4WXG - chains A and C; structure by X-ray diffraction, 2.00 A resolution.

== Chain A (and C) ==
Name: Serine hydroxymethyltransferase
Organism: Streptococcus thermophilus
Notes: EC 2.1.2.1; chain C of this document is another copy of the same molecule, construct and numbering; everything in this record applies to it too
Reference sequence: Q5M0B4 (GLYA_STRT1); residue numbers follow UniProt; this construct covers 1-416
Chain sequence (428 residues; numbered -11 to 416; the number before each row is that of its first residue; numbers below 1 keep their minus sign (Met-11 is residue -11)):
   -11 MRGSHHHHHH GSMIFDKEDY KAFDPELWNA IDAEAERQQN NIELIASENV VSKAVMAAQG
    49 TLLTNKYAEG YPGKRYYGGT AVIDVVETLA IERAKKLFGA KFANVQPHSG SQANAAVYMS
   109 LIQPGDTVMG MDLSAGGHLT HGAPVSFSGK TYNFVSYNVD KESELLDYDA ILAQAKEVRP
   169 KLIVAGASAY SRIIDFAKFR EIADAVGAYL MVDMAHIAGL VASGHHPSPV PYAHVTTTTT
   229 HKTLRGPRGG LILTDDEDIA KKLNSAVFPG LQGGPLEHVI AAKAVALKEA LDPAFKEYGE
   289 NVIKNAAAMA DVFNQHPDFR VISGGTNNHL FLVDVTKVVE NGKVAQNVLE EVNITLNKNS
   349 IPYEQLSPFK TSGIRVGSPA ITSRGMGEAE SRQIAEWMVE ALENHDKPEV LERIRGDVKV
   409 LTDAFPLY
Not modelled in the structure: -11 to 6
Construct notes: initiating methionine (-11); expression tag (-10 to 0)
Ion coordination: Na+: Phe301, Asn302, His304, Phe307
Ligand contacts:
  - 2BO (N-({3-hydroxy-2-methyl-5-[(phosphonooxy)methyl]pyridin-4-yl}methyl)-L-threonine), molecule 1: Ser35, Ser97, Gly98, Ser99, Asn102, His126, His129, Ala175, Ser176, Asp201, Ala203, His204, Thr227, His229, Lys230, Arg363
  - 2BO, molecule 2: Tyr55, Glu57, Tyr65, Gly261, Gly262
UniProt features mapped onto this chain:
  - binding site ((6S)-5,6,7,8-tetrahydrofolate): Leu121, Gly125 to Leu127, Ser355 to Phe357
  - site: His229 (Plays an important role in substrate specificity)
  - modified residue: Lys230 (N6-(pyridoxal phosphate)lysine)

== Interface between chain A and chain C ==
Contacting residue pairs (151; chain A residue first):
  Tyr8(A) - Ala42(C)  hydrophobic
  Tyr8(A) - Ala45(C)
  Phe11(A) - Lys276(C)
  Phe11(A) - Asp280(C)
  Asp12(A) - Arg81(C)  salt bridge
  Asp12(A) - Lys276(C)
  Glu14(A) - Leu77(C)
  Glu14(A) - Arg81(C)  salt bridge
  Leu15(A) - Leu77(C)  hydrophobic
  Leu15(A) - Val273(C)  hydrophobic
  Trp16(A) - Ala42(C)
  Trp16(A) - Ala45(C)  hydrophobic
  Trp16(A) - Ala46(C)
  Ala18(A) - Val70(C)
  Ala18(A) - Val74(C)  hydrophobic
  Ile19(A) - Thr49(C)
  Ile19(A) - Leu51(C)  hydrophobic
  Ile19(A) - Ala269(C)  hydrophobic
  Glu22(A) - Leu51(C)
  Glu22(A) - Lys54(C)
  Glu22(A) - Val70(C)
  Ala23(A) - Leu50(C)  hydrophobic
  Arg25(A) - Lys54(C)
  Arg25(A) - Gly67(C)  hydrogen bond (side chain-backbone)
  Gln26(A) - Leu50(C)  hydrogen bond (side chain-backbone)
  Gln26(A) - Asn53(C)  hydrogen bond
  Glu31(A) - Lys54(C)  salt bridge
  Ile33(A) - Lys54(C)
  Ile33(A) - Tyr65(C)  hydrophobic
  Ser35(A) - Tyr55(C)
  Ser35(A) - Tyr65(C)
  Glu36(A) - Asn53(C)
  Glu36(A) - Lys54(C)  salt bridge
  Glu36(A) - Tyr55(C)  hydrogen bond (side chain-backbone)
  Asn37(A) - Asn53(C)
  Val38(A) - Asn53(C)
  Val39(A) - Thr52(C)
  Val39(A) - Asn53(C)  hydrogen bond (backbone-side chain)
  Ala42(A) - Tyr8(C)  hydrophobic
  Ala42(A) - Trp16(C)
  Met44(A) - Gly48(C)
  Met44(A) - Thr49(C)
  Met44(A) - Leu50(C)
  Ala45(A) - Tyr8(C)
  Ala45(A) - Trp16(C)
  Ala46(A) - Trp16(C)
  Gln47(A) - Gln47(C)
  Gln47(A) - Thr52(C)  hydrogen bond
  Gln47(A) - His266(C)
  Gly48(A) - Met44(C)
  Gly48(A) - Gly48(C)
  Thr49(A) - Ile19(C)
  Thr49(A) - Met44(C)
  Leu50(A) - Ala23(C)  hydrophobic
  Leu50(A) - Gln26(C)  hydrogen bond (backbone-side chain)
  Leu50(A) - Met44(C)  hydrogen bond (backbone-side chain)
  Leu50(A) - Leu415(C)  hydrophobic
  Leu50(A) - Tyr416(C)  hydrophobic
  Leu51(A) - Glu22(C)
  Thr52(A) - Val39(C)
  Thr52(A) - Gln47(C)  hydrogen bond
  Thr52(A) - Arg236(C)  hydrogen bond (backbone-side chain)
  Asn53(A) - Gln26(C)  hydrogen bond
  Asn53(A) - Glu36(C)
  Asn53(A) - Asn37(C)
  Asn53(A) - Val38(C)
  Asn53(A) - Val39(C)  hydrogen bond (side chain-backbone)
  Asn53(A) - Arg236(C)
  Asn53(A) - Tyr416(C)  hydrogen bond
  Lys54(A) - Arg25(C)
  Lys54(A) - Ile33(C)
  Lys54(A) - Glu36(C)  salt bridge
  Lys54(A) - Arg236(C)  hydrogen bond (backbone-side chain)
  Tyr55(A) - Ser35(C)
  Tyr55(A) - Glu36(C)  hydrogen bond (backbone-side chain)
  Tyr55(A) - His229(C)  hydrogen bond
  Tyr55(A) - Lys230(C)  hydrogen bond
  Tyr55(A) - Arg236(C)
  Tyr64(A) - Asn345(C)
  Tyr65(A) - Ile33(C)  hydrophobic
  Tyr65(A) - Gln334(C)
  Tyr65(A) - Asn345(C)
  Gly66(A) - Ile33(C)
  Gly66(A) - Gln334(C)
  Gly66(A) - Glu338(C)
  Gly66(A) - Leu344(C)
  Gly67(A) - Arg25(C)  hydrogen bond (backbone-side chain)
  Gly67(A) - Glu338(C)  hydrogen bond (backbone-side chain)
  Gly67(A) - Thr343(C)
  Val70(A) - Ala18(C)
  Val70(A) - Glu22(C)
  Ile71(A) - Glu22(C)
  Val74(A) - Ala18(C)  hydrophobic
  Leu77(A) - Glu14(C)
  Leu77(A) - Leu15(C)  hydrophobic
  Arg81(A) - Asp12(C)  salt bridge
  Arg81(A) - Glu14(C)  salt bridge
  His96(A) - Ser97(C)
  His96(A) - Gln100(C)  hydrogen bond
  Ser97(A) - His96(C)
  Ser99(A) - Leu259(C)
  Ser99(A) - Gln260(C)
  Ser99(A) - Gly261(C)  hydrogen bond (side chain-backbone)
  Gln100(A) - His96(C)  hydrogen bond
  Gln100(A) - Leu259(C)  hydrogen bond (side chain-backbone)
  Leu127(A) - Phe256(C)  hydrophobic
  Leu127(A) - Pro257(C)  hydrophobic
  Val133(A) - Pro257(C)  hydrophobic
  Val133(A) - Gly258(C)
  Ser134(A) - Pro257(C)
  Ser134(A) - Gly258(C)
  Phe135(A) - Gly258(C)  hydrogen bond (backbone-backbone)
  His229(A) - Tyr55(C)  hydrogen bond
  Lys230(A) - Tyr55(C)  hydrogen bond
  Arg236(A) - Thr52(C)  hydrogen bond (side chain-backbone)
  Arg236(A) - Asn53(C)
  Arg236(A) - Lys54(C)  hydrogen bond (side chain-backbone)
  Arg236(A) - Tyr55(C)
  Arg236(A) - Pro263(C)
  Arg236(A) - Leu264(C)
  Phe256(A) - Leu127(C)  hydrophobic
  Pro257(A) - Leu127(C)  hydrophobic
  Pro257(A) - Val133(C)  hydrophobic
  Pro257(A) - Ser134(C)
  Gly258(A) - Val133(C)
  Gly258(A) - Ser134(C)
  Gly258(A) - Phe135(C)  hydrogen bond (backbone-backbone)
  Leu259(A) - Ser99(C)
  Leu259(A) - Gln100(C)  hydrogen bond (backbone-side chain)
  Gln260(A) - Ser99(C)
  Gln260(A) - Gln100(C)
  Gly261(A) - Ser99(C)  hydrogen bond (backbone-side chain)
  Pro263(A) - Arg236(C)
  Leu264(A) - Arg236(C)
  Leu264(A) - Leu264(C)  hydrophobic
  His266(A) - Gln47(C)
  Val273(A) - Leu15(C)  hydrophobic
  Lys276(A) - Phe11(C)
  Lys276(A) - Asp12(C)
  Glu277(A) - Phe11(C)
  Asp280(A) - Phe11(C)
  Gln334(A) - Tyr65(C)
  Gln334(A) - Gly66(C)
  Glu338(A) - Gly66(C)
  Glu338(A) - Gly67(C)  hydrogen bond (side chain-backbone)
  Leu344(A) - Gly66(C)
  Asn345(A) - Tyr64(C)
  Asn345(A) - Tyr65(C)
  Leu415(A) - Leu50(C)  hydrophobic
  Tyr416(A) - Leu50(C)  hydrophobic
  Tyr416(A) - Asn53(C)  hydrogen bond
Interface residues without a listed pair, chain A (81 interface residues in all): Ala21, Lys41, Glu57, Val73, His126, Pro235, Ala269, Ala272, Thr343, Arg363
Interface residues without a listed pair, chain C (81 interface residues in all): Ala21, Glu31, Lys41, Glu57, Ile71, Val73, His126, Pro235, Ala272, Glu277, Arg363

== Overview ==
The chain A/chain C interface involves 81 residues from each chain; the contacts include 33 hydrogen bonds and
7 salt bridges. Polar pairs include Asp12(A)-Arg81(C), Glu14(A)-Arg81(C) and Glu31(A)-Lys54(C). Ligands of
chain A: compound 2BO. From UniProt: 7 (6S)-5,6,7,8-tetrahydrofolate-binding residues on chain A.
Both chains are Serine hydroxymethyltransferase (Streptococcus thermophilus). Entry 4WXG (Crystal structure of
L-Serine Hydroxymethyltransferase in complex with a mixture of L-Threonine and Glycine) was determined by
X-ray diffraction (same publication as 4WXB and 4WXF).
